9LRR - chains C and E of the 6 polymer chains in the assembly; structure by electron microscopy, 2.68 A resolution.

# Chain C
Protein: Na(+)-translocating NADH-quinone reductase subunit C
Source organism: Vibrio cholerae O395
Notes: EC 7.2.1.1
Reference sequence: A5F5Y7 (NQRC_VIBC3); residues 1-257 here = UniProt positions 1-257
Amino-acid sequence (257 residues; each row starts with the number of its first residue):
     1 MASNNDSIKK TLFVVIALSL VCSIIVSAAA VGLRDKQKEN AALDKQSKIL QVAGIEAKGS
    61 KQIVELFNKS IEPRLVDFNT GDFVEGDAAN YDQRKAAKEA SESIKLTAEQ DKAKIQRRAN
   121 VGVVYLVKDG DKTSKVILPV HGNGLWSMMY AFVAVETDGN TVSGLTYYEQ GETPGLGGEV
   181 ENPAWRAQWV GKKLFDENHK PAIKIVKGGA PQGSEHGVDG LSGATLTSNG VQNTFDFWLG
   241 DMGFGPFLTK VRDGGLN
Disordered / not traced: 1-5, 257
Swiss-Prot annotation at these positions:
  - modified residue: Thr225 (FMN phosphoryl threonine)
  - mutagenesis: His216 (H216L: Decrease in FMN binding), Thr225 (T225L: Loss of FMN binding)
Small-molecule neighbours:
  - Ca2+ (CA): Gln93, Ala97, Arg117, Arg118, Ala119, His141, Trp238
  - FMN (flavin mononucleotide): Leu145, Trp146, Glu172, Thr173, Leu176, Gly177, Lys207, Gly223, Ala224, Thr225, Leu226, Thr227

# Chain E
Protein: Na(+)-translocating NADH-quinone reductase subunit E
Source organism: Vibrio cholerae O395
Notes: EC 7.2.1.1
Reference sequence: A5F5Y5 (NQRE_VIBC3); residue numbers follow UniProt; this construct covers 1-198
Amino-acid sequence (198 residues; row label = number of the first residue in the row):
     1 MEHYISLLVK SIFIENMALS FFLGMCTFLA VSKKVKTSFG LGIAVIVVLT ISVPVNNLVY
    61 NLVLKPDALV EGVDLSFLNF ITFIGVIAAL VQILEMILDR FFPPLYNALG IFLPLITVNC
   121 AIFGGVSFMV QRDYSFAESV VYGFGSGVGW MLAIVALAGI REKMKYSDVP PGLRGLGITF
   181 ITAGLMALGF MSFSGVQL
Metal / ion sites: 2Fe-2S cluster Fe: Cys26, Cys120 (shared with 2 residues of chain D)
Small-molecule neighbours: 2Fe-2S cluster (FES): Gly24, Met25, Cys26, Cys120

# How chain C and chain E interact
Contacting residue pairs (5):
  Ala30(C) - Phe77(E)  hydrophobic
  Arg34(C) - Asp74(E)  salt bridge
  Arg34(C) - Phe77(E)
  Trp146(C) - Ser194(E)
  Trp146(C) - Gly195(E)
Other interface residues (no listed pair), chain C (5 interface residues in all): Val26, Ser27

# Summary
Chain C and chain E form an interface of 5 and 4 residues respectively; the contacts include 1 salt bridge.
The salt-bridged pair is Arg34(C)-Asp74(E). Bound to chain C: flavin mononucleotide and Ca2+. Bound to chain
E: 2Fe-2S cluster.
Chain C is Na(+)-translocating NADH-quinone reductase subunit C and chain E is Na(+)-translocating
NADH-quinone reductase subunit E, both from Vibrio cholerae O395; the structure, Cryo-EM structure of
Na+-translocating NADH-ubiquinone oxidoreductase NqrB-G141A mutant from Vibrio cholerae with bound korormicin
A, was determined by electron microscopy.
